Entry 6UMM (electron microscopy, 3.70 A resolution); this record covers chains D and J of the 10 polymer chains in the assembly.

[Chain D]
Protein: ESX-3 secretion system ATPase EccB3
Organism: Mycobacterium smegmatis (strain ATCC 700084 / mc(2)155)
Notes: EC 3.6.-.-
Reference sequence: A0QQ39 (ECCB3_MYCS2); numbering as in UniProt (aligned over 13-93)
Sequence (81 residues; row label = number of the first residue in the row):
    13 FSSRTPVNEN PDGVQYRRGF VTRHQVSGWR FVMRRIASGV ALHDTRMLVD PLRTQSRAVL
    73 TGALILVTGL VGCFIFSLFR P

[Chain J]
Protein: ESX-3 secretion system protein EccC3
Organism: Mycobacterium smegmatis (strain ATCC 700084 / mc(2)155)
Reference sequence: A0QQ40 (ECCC3_MYCS2); residue numbers follow UniProt; this construct covers 1-403
Sequence (403 residues; each row starts with the number of its first residue):
     1 MSRLIFEHQR RLTPPTTRKG TITIEPPPQL PRVVPPSLLR RVLPFLIVIL IVGMIVALFA
    61 TGMRLISPTM LFFPFVLLLA ATALYRGGDN KMRTEEVDAE RADYLRYLSV VRDNVRAHAA
   121 EQRAALEWSH PEPEVLATIP GTRRQWERDP RDRDFLVLRA GRHDVPLDAA LKVKDTADEI
   181 DLEPVAHSAL RGLLDVQRTV RDAPTGLDVA KLARITVIGE ADEARAAIRA WIAQAVTWHD
   241 PTMLGVALAA PDLESGDWSW LKWLPHVDVP NEADGVGPAR YLTTSTAELR ERLAPALADR
   301 PLFPAESGAA LKHLLVVLDD PDADPDDIAR KPGLTGVTVI HRTTELPNRE QYPDPERPIL
   361 RVADGRIERW QVGGWQPCVD VADAMSAAEA AHIARRLSRW DSN
Unresolved in the structure: 34-93

[Interface between chain D and chain J]
Residue-residue contacts (21):
  Phe13(D) - Pro28(J)  hydrophobic
  Phe13(D) - Gln29(J)
  Phe13(D) - Arg32(J)
  Phe13(D) - Glu100(J)  hydrogen bond (backbone-side chain)
  Ser14(D) - Glu100(J)  hydrogen bond (backbone-side chain)
  Ser14(D) - Asp103(J)
  Ser14(D) - Tyr104(J)
  Ser15(D) - Arg106(J)
  Arg16(D) - Glu25(J)  salt bridge
  Arg16(D) - Arg106(J)  hydrogen bond (backbone-side chain)
  Arg16(D) - Tyr107(J)
  Pro18(D) - Tyr107(J)
  Pro18(D) - Val110(J)
  Asn20(D) - Asp113(J)  hydrogen bond
  Glu21(D) - Arg18(J)  salt bridge
  Glu21(D) - Asn114(J)
  Glu21(D) - His118(J)  salt bridge
  Asn22(D) - Asp113(J)  hydrogen bond
  Asn22(D) - Ala117(J)
  Gly25(D) - Asp113(J)
  Tyr28(D) - Ser109(J)
Other interface residues (no listed pair), chain D (13 interface residues in all): Thr17, Val19, Val26
Other interface residues (no listed pair), chain J (17 interface residues in all): Lys174

[Overview]
13 residues of chain D and 17 residues of chain J are in contact; the contacts include 5 hydrogen bonds and 3
salt bridges. Among the polar pairs are Arg16(D)-Glu25(J), Glu21(D)-Arg18(J) and Glu21(D)-His118(J).
Chain D is ESX-3 secretion system ATPase EccB3 and chain J is ESX-3 secretion system protein EccC3, both from
Mycobacterium smegmatis (strain ATCC 700084 / mc(2)155); the structure, A complete structure of the ESX-3
translocon complex, was determined by electron microscopy.
